1NEK - chains C and D of the 4 polymer chains in the assembly; structure by X-ray diffraction, 2.60 A resolution.

[Chain C]
Protein: Succinate dehydrogenase cytochrome b-556 subunit
Source organism: Escherichia coli
UniProt: P69054 (DHSC_ECOLI); numbering as in UniProt (aligned over 1-129)
Chain sequence (129 residues; numbered 1 to 129; the number before each row is that of its first residue):
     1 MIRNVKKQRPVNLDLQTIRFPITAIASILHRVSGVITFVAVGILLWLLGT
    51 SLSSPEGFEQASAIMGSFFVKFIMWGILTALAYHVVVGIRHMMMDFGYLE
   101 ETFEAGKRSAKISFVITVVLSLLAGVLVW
Metal / ion sites: heme Fe: His84 (shared with His71(D) of chain D)
Small-molecule neighbours:
  - cardiolipin (CDN): Val41, Leu44, Leu48, Ser51, Phe58, Ala61, Ser62, Met65, Met74, Leu78, Leu81, Ala82, Val85, Leu120, Leu123, Ala124, Val126, Leu127, Val128, Trp129
  - EPH (L-alpha-phosphatidyl-beta-oleoyl-gamma-palmitoyl-phosphatidylethanolamine): Ile22, Leu29, Lys107, Lys111, Phe114, Val118
  - heme (HEM): His30, Arg31, Gly34, Val35, Thr37, Phe38, His84, Val85, Gly88, Ile89, His91, Met92
  - ubiquinone-2 (UQ2): Leu15, Phe20, Ala24, Ser27, Ile28, Arg31, Val32
Curated features (UniProtKB/Swiss-Prot):
  - binding site (heme): His84

[Chain D]
Protein: Succinate dehydrogenase hydrophobic membrane anchor protein
Source organism: Escherichia coli
UniProt: P0AC44 (DHSD_ECOLI); residue numbers follow UniProt; this construct covers 1-115
Chain sequence (115 residues; row label = number of the first residue in the row):
     1 MVSNASALGRNGVHDFILVRATAIVLTLYIIYMVGFFATSGELTYEVWIG
    51 FFASAFTKVFTLLALFSILIHAWIGMWQVLTDYVKPLALRLMLQLVIVVA
   101 LVVYVIYGFVVVWGV
Unresolved in the structure: 1-2
Metal / ion sites: heme Fe: His71 (shared with His84(C) of chain C)
Small-molecule neighbours:
  - cardiolipin (CDN): Tyr29, Ile30, Ile31, Met33, Val34, Phe37, Ala38, Gly41, Glu42, Leu43, Trp48, Leu65, Ile68
  - heme (HEM): Val19, Arg20, Ala23, Leu26, Thr27, Ile30, Ile68, His71, Ala72, Gly75, Met76, Gln78, Val79
Curated features (UniProtKB/Swiss-Prot):
  - binding site (heme): His71
  - binding site (a ubiquinone): Tyr83
Reported in the primary citation:
  - binding site for ubiquinone-2: Asp82

[Chain C / chain D interface]
Contacting residue pairs (29):
  Arg31(C) with Val79(D); Asp82(D), salt bridge; Tyr83(D), hydrogen bond
  Val35(C) with Met76(D), hydrophobic
  Phe38(C) with Ile97(D), hydrophobic; Leu101(D), hydrophobic; Tyr104(D)
  Val41(C) with Ile68(D), hydrophobic
  Gly42(C) with Tyr104(D), hydrogen bond (backbone-side chain)
  Leu45(C) with Leu65(D), hydrophobic; Tyr104(D); Tyr107(D)
  Leu48(C) with Trp48(D), hydrophobic; Phe52(D), hydrophobic
  Gly49(C) with Tyr107(D)
  Ser51(C) with Trp48(D)
  Leu52(C) with Trp48(D); Phe52(D), hydrophobic; Val115(D), hydrophobic
  Ser54(C) with Tyr45(D)
  Pro55(C) with Tyr45(D), hydrophobic
  Phe58(C) with Leu43(D); Tyr45(D), hydrophobic; Trp48(D)
  Met92(C) with Arg20(D); Ala23(D), hydrophobic; Ile24(D), hydrophobic
  Asp95(C) with Phe16(D); Arg20(D), salt bridge
Interface residues without a listed pair, chain C (24 interface residues in all): Val39, Trp46, Leu81, His84, Val85, Ile89, His91, Phe96, Leu127
Interface residues without a listed pair, chain D (29 interface residues in all): Thr27, Ile30, Phe37, Thr44, Ile49, His71, Ala72, Gln78, Ala100, Val111

[Overview]
24 residues of chain C face 29 of chain D across their interface; the contacts include 2 hydrogen bonds and 2
salt bridges. Polar pairs include Arg31(C)-Asp82(D), Asp95(C)-Arg20(D) and Arg31(C)-Tyr83(D). Heme and
cardiolipin are bound between chain C and chain D. From the paper: a binding site for ubiquinone-2 at
Asp82(D).
Chain C is Succinate dehydrogenase cytochrome b-556 subunit and chain D is Succinate dehydrogenase hydrophobic
membrane anchor protein, both from Escherichia coli; the structure, Complex II (Succinate Dehydrogenase) From
E. Coli with ubiquinone bound, was determined by X-ray diffraction together with 1NEN from the same study.
